1U2Y - chain A; structure by X-ray diffraction, 1.95 A resolution.

# Chain A
Name: Alpha-amylase, pancreatic
From: Homo sapiens
Notes: EC 3.2.1.1
Reference sequence: P04746 (AMYP_HUMAN); residues 1-496 here correspond to UniProt positions 16-511 (UniProt number = residue number + 15)
Chain sequence (496 residues; numbered 1 to 496; the number before each row is that of its first residue):
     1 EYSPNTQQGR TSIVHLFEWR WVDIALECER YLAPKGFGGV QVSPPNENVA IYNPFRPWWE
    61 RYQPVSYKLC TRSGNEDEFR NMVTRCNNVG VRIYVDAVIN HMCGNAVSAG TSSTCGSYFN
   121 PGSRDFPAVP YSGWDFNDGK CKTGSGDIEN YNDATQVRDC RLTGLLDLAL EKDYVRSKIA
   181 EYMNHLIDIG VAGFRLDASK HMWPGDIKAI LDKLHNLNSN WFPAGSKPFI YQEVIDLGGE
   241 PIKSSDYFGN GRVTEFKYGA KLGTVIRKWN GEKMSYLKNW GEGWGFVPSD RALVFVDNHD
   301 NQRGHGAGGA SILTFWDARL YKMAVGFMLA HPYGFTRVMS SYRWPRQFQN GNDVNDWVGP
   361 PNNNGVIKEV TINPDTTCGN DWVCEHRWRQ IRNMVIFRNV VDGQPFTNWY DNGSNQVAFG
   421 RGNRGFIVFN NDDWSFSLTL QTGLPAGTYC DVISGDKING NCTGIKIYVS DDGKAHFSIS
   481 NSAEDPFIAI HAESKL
Modified / non-standard residues: Glu1 (pyroglutamic acid; PCA)
UniProt features mapped onto this chain:
  - active site: Asp197 (Nucleophile), Glu233 (Proton donor)
  - binding site (Ca(2+)): Asn100, Arg158, Asp167, His201
  - binding site (chloride): Arg195, Asn298, Arg337
  - site: Asp300 (Transition state stabilizer)
  - glycosylation: Asn461 (N-linked (GlcNAc...) asparagine)
Disulfides: Cys28-Cys86, Cys70-Cys115, Cys141-Cys160, Cys378-Cys384, Cys450-Cys462
Covalent attachments: N-acetylglucosamine (NAG) linked to Asn461
Metal / ion sites: Ca2+: Asn100, Arg158, Asp167, His201
Small-molecule neighbours: D-gluconhydroximo-1,5-lactam (GOX; (2S,3S,4R,5R)-6-(hydroxyamino)-2-(hydroxymethyl)-2,3,4,5-tetrahydropyridine-3,4,5-triol): Tyr151, Leu162, Asp197, Ala198, Lys200, His201, Glu233, Ile235, Asp300, His305, Gly306
Reported in the primary citation:
  - post-translational modification sites: Asn461
  - binding site for D-gluconhydroximo-1,5-lactam: Asp197, His201, Glu233
  - catalytic residues: Asp197, Glu233 (citing earlier work)

# In short
Bound to chain A: D-gluconhydroximo-1,5-lactam. Covalently linked N-acetylglucosamine: at Asn461. The Ca2+
site is built by Asn100, Arg158, Asp167 and His201. From UniProt: active-site residues Asp197 and Glu233, 4
Ca2+-binding residues and 3 chloride-binding residues. The paper reports catalytic residues Asp197 and Glu233;
a binding site for D-gluconhydroximo-1,5-lactam at Asp197, His201 and Glu233.
Chain A is Alpha-amylase, pancreatic (Homo sapiens); the structure, In situ extension as an approach for
identifying novel alpha-amylase inhibitors, structure containing D-gluconhydroximo-1,5-lactam, was determined
by X-ray diffraction together with 1U30 and 1U33 from the same study.
